8QCA - chains B and E of the 6 polymer chains in the assembly; structure by electron microscopy, 2.84 A resolution.

# Chain B
Name: Superkiller protein 3
From: Saccharomyces cerevisiae
UniProt: P17883 (SKI3_YEAST); residues 1-1432 here = UniProt positions 1-1432
Chain sequence (1436 residues; each row starts with the number of its first residue; numbers below 1 keep their minus sign (Gly-3 is residue -3)):
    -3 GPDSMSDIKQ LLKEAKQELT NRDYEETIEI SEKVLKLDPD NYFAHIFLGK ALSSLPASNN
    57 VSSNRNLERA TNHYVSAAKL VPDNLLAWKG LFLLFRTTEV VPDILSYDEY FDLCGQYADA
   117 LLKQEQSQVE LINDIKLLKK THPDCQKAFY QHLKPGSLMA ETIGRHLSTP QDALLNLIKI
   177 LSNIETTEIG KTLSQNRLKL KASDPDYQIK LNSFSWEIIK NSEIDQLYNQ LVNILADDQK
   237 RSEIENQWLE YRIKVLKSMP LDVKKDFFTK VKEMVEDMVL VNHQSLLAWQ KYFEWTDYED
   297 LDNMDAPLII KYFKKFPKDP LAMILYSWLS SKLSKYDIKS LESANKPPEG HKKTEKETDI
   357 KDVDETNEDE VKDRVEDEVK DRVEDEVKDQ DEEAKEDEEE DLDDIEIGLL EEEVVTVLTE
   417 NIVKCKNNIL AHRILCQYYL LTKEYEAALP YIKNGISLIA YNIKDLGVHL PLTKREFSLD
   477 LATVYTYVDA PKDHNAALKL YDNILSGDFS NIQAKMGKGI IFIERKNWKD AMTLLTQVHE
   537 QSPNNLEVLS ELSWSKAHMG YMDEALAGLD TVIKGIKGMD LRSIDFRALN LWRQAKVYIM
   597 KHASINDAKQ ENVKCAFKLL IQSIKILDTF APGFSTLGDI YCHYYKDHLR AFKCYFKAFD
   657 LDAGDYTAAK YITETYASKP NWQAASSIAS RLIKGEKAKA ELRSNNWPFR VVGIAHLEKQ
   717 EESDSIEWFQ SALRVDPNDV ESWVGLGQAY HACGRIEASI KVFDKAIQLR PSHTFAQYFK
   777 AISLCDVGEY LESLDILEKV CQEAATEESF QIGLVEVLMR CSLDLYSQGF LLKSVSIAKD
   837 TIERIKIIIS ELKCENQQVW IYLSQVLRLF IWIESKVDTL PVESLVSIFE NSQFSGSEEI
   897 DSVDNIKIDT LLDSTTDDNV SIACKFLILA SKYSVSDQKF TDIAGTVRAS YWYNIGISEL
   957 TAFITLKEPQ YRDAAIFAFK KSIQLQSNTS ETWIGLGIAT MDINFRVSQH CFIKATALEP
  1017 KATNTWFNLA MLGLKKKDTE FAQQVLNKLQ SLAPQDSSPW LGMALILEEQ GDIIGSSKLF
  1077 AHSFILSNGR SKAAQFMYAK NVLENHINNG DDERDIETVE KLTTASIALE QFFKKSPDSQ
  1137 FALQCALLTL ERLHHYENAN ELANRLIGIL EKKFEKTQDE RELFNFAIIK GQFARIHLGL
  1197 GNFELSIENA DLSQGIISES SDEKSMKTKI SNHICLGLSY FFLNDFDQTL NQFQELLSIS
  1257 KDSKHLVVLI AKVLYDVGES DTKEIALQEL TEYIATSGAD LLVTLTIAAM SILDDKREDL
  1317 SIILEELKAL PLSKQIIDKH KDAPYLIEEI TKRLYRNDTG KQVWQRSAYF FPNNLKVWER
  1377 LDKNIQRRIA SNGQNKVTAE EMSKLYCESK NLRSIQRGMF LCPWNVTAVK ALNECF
Unresolved in the structure: -3 to 661, 889-893, 931-940
Differences from the reference sequence: expression tag (-3 to 0)

# Chain E
Name: Superkiller protein 7
From: Saccharomyces cerevisiae
UniProt: Q08491 (SKI7_YEAST); residue numbers follow UniProt; this construct covers 1-235
Chain sequence (250 residues; each row starts with the number of its first residue; numbers below 1 keep their minus sign (Gly-3 is residue -3)):
    -3 GPDSMSLLEQ LARKRIEKSK GLLSADQSHS TSKSASLLER LHKNRETKDN NAETKRKDLK
    57 TLLAKDKVKR SDFTPNQHSV SLSLKLSALK KSNSDLEKQG KSVTLDSKEN ELPTKRKSPD
   117 DKLNLEESWK AIKEMNHYCF LKNDPCINQT DDFAFTNFII KDKKNSLSTS IPLSSQNSSF
   177 LSLKKHNNEL LGIFVPCNLP KTTRKVAIEN FNRPSPDDII QSAQLNAFNE KLENLNIKSA
   237 GSWSHPQFEK
Unresolved in the structure: -3 to 0, 13-75, 87-246
Differences from the reference sequence: expression tag (-3 to 0, 236-246)
UniProt features mapped onto this chain:
  - modified residue (Phosphoserine): Ser88, Ser90

# How chain B and chain E interact
Pairs across the interface (25; chain B residue first):
  Val873(B) with Leu78(E)
  Asp874(B) with Leu78(E); Lys81(E)
  Leu876(B) with Leu78(E)
  Val878(B) with Leu78(E), hydrophobic; Lys81(E); Leu85(E)
  Glu879(B) with Lys81(E); Leu85(E)
  Val882(B) with Leu85(E), hydrophobic
  Leu907(B) with Leu82(E)
  Leu908(B) with Leu82(E)
  Asp913(B) with Val76(E), hydrogen bond (backbone-backbone)
  Asp914(B) with Val76(E)
  Asn915(B) with Val76(E), hydrogen bond (side chain-backbone); Ser77(E), hydrogen bond (side chain-backbone); Leu78(E)
  Ile918(B) with Ser79(E)
  Glu1167(B) with Ser2(E)
  Phe1170(B) with Leu4(E), hydrophobic
  Phe1182(B) with Leu4(E), hydrophobic
  Leu1208(B) with Glu5(E); Arg9(E)
  Gly1211(B) with Ile12(E)
  Ile1212(B) with Ile12(E)
Other interface residues (no listed pair), chain B (22 interface residues in all): Ser910, Phe922, Leu1166, Glu1204

# In short
22 residues of chain B face 12 of chain E across their interface, with 3 hydrogen bonds. Among the polar pairs
are Asn915(B)-Val76(E), Asn915(B)-Ser77(E) and Asp913(B)-Val76(E).
Chain B is Superkiller protein 3 and chain E is Superkiller protein 7, both from Saccharomyces cerevisiae; the
structure, CryoEM structure of a S. Cerevisiae Ski2387 complex in the closed state bound to RNA, was
determined by electron microscopy (same publication as 8QCF, 8Q9T and 8QCB).
